Entry 9ITE (electron microscopy, 3.06 A resolution); this record covers chains B and G of the 5 polymer chains in the assembly.

== Chain B ==
Molecule: Guanine nucleotide-binding protein G(I)/G(S)/G(T) subunit beta-1
Source organism: Homo sapiens
Reference sequence: P62873 (GBB1_HUMAN); numbering as in UniProt (aligned over 2-340)
Sequence (345 residues; each row starts with the number of its first residue; numbers below 1 keep their minus sign (Met-4 is residue -4)):
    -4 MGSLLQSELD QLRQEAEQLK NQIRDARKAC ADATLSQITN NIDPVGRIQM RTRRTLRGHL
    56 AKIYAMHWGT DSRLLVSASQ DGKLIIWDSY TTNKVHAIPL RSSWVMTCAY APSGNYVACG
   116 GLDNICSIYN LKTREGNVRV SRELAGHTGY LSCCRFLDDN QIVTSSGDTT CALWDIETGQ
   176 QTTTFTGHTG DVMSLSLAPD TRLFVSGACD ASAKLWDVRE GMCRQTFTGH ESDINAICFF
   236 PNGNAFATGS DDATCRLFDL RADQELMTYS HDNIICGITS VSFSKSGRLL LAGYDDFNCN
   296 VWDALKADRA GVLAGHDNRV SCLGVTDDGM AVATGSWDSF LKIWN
Not modelled in the structure: -4 to 2
Differences from the reference sequence: initiating methionine (-4); expression tag (-3 to 1)
Swiss-Prot annotation at these positions:
  - modified residue: Ser2 (N-acetylserine), His266 (Phosphohistidine)

== Chain G ==
Molecule: Guanine nucleotide-binding protein G(I)/G(S)/G(O) subunit gamma-2
Source organism: Homo sapiens
Reference sequence: P59768 (GBG2_HUMAN); residue numbers follow UniProt; this construct covers 1-71
Sequence (71 residues; each row starts with the number of its first residue):
     1 MASNNTASIA QARKLVEQLK MEANIDRIKV SKAAADLMAY CEAHAKEDPL LTPVPASENP
    61 FREKKFFCAI L
Not modelled in the structure: 1-5, 63-71
Swiss-Prot annotation at these positions:
  - modified residue: Ala2 (N-acetylalanine), Cys68 (Cysteine methyl ester)
  - lipidation: Cys68 (S-geranylgeranyl cysteine)

== Chain B / chain G interface ==
Residue-residue contacts (58; chain B residue first):
  Leu7(B) with Val16(G)
  Glu10(B) with Val16(G)
  Ala11(B) with Leu19(G), hydrophobic
  Leu14(B) with Val16(G); Leu19(G), hydrophobic; Lys20(G)
  Ile18(B) with Ala23(G), hydrophobic
  Ala21(B) with Arg27(G)
  Cys25(B) with Arg27(G); Ile28(G); Lys29(G); Val30(G), hydrogen bond (backbone-backbone)
  Ala26(B) with Val30(G), hydrophobic
  Asp27(B) with Val30(G); Ser31(G)
  Ala28(B) with Val30(G)
  Leu30(B) with Ala34(G), hydrophobic
  Ile33(B) with Ser31(G)
  Thr34(B) with Met38(G)
  Ile37(B) with Met38(G), hydrophobic
  Val40(B) with Leu51(G), hydrophobic
  Met45(B) with Leu50(G), hydrophobic
  Arg48(B) with Phe61(G)
  Arg49(B) with Phe61(G)
  Ser84(B) with Phe61(G)
  Tyr85(B) with Pro60(G); Phe61(G), hydrophobic
  Cys218(B) with Gln18(G); Glu22(G)
  Arg219(B) with Glu22(G)
  Gln220(B) with Ile25(G)
  Thr221(B) with Glu22(G), hydrogen bond
  Phe235(B) with Leu37(G), hydrophobic; Cys41(G), hydrophobic
  Pro236(B) with Tyr40(G)
  Asn237(B) with Tyr40(G)
  Asp254(B) with Ala33(G)
  Arg256(B) with Arg27(G); Ile28(G); Asp36(G), salt bridge
  Ala257(B) with Ile28(G)
  Asp258(B) with Arg27(G), salt bridge
  Ser279(B) with Asp48(G), hydrogen bond
  Lys280(B) with Glu47(G)
  Ser281(B) with Tyr40(G); Cys41(G); His44(G); Asp48(G)
  Gly282(B) with Cys41(G)
  Arg283(B) with Leu51(G)
  Asp323(B) with Pro49(G)
  Gly324(B) with Pro49(G); Leu50(G)
  Met325(B) with Pro49(G), hydrophobic; Pro60(G)
  Ala326(B) with Phe61(G), hydrophobic
  Val327(B) with Leu50(G), hydrophobic
  Asn340(B) with Asn59(G), hydrogen bond
Other interface residues (no listed pair), chain B (50 interface residues in all): Lys209, Leu252, Gln259, Leu261, Leu284, Leu300, Val320, Ile338
Other interface residues (no listed pair), chain G (32 interface residues in all): Ala12, Asp26, Glu42, Arg62

== Overview ==
50 residues of chain B face 32 of chain G across their interface, with 4 hydrogen bonds and 2 salt bridges.
Among the polar pairs are Arg256(B)-Asp36(G), Asp258(B)-Arg27(G) and Thr221(B)-Glu22(G).
Here chain B is Guanine nucleotide-binding protein G(I)/G(S)/G(T) subunit beta-1 and chain G is Guanine
nucleotide-binding protein G(I)/G(S)/G(O) subunit gamma-2, both from Homo sapiens. Entry 9ITE (LPA-bound LPAR6
in complex with miniG13) was determined by electron microscopy, deposited together with 9ITB.
